PDB entry 6DBR | electron microscopy, 4.00 A resolution | chains D and H of the 8 polymer chains in the assembly

Chain D:
Protein: Recombination activating gene 2
From: Danio rerio
UniProt: Q1RLW7 (Q1RLW7_DANRE); numbering as in UniProt (aligned over 1-530)
Amino-acid sequence (533 residues; row label = number of the first residue in the row; numbers below 1 keep their minus sign (Gly-2 is residue -2)):
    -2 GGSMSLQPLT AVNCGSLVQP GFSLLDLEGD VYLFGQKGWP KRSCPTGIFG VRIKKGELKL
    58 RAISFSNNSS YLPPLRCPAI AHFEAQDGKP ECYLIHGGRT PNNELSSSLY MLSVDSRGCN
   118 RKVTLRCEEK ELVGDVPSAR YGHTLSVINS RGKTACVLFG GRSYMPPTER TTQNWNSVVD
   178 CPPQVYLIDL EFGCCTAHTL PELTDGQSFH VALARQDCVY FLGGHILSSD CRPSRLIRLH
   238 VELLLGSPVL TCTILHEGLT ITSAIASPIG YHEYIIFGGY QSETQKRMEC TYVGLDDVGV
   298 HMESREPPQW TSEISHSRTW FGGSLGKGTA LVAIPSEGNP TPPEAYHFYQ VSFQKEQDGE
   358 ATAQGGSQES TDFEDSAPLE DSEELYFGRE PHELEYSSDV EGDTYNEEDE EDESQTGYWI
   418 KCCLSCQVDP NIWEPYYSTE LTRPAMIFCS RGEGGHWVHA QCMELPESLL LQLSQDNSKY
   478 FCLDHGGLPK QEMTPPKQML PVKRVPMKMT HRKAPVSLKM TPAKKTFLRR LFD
Disordered / not traced: -2 to 0, 352-530
Differences from the reference sequence: expression tag (-2 to 0)
Covalent attachments: covalent link Arg232-Ile234

Chain H:
Molecule: Reverse strand of melted RSS substrate DNA
Sequence (34 nucleotides; row label = number of the first residue in the row):
     1 TGGAGTACTA CCACTGTGTA AGACAGGCCA GATC

How chain D and chain H interact:
Residue-residue contacts (7):
  Lys38(D) - DG22(H)  salt bridge to the phosphate
  Lys38(D) - DA23(H)  phosphate contact
  Arg39(D) - DA23(H)  hydrogen bond to the phosphate
  Arg39(D) - DC24(H)  salt bridge to the phosphate
  Ser40(D) - DA23(H)  phosphate contact
  Arg118(D) - DA32(H)  hydrogen bond to the phosphate
  Arg118(D) - DT33(H)  salt bridge to the phosphate
Also at the interface, not in a pair above, chain D (7 interface residues in all): Lys51, Asn117, Pro340
Also at the interface, not in a pair above, chain H (7 interface residues in all): DA21, DG31

Overview:
The chain D/chain H interface involves 7 residues from each chain; the contacts include 2 hydrogen bonds and 3
salt bridges. Polar pairs include Arg39(D)-DA23(H), Arg118(D)-DA32(H) and Lys38(D)-DG22(H).
Here chain D is Recombination activating gene 2 (Danio rerio) and chain H is Reverse strand of melted RSS
substrate DNA. Entry 6DBR (Cryo-EM structure of RAG in complex with one melted RSS and one unmelted RSS) was
determined by electron microscopy, deposited together with 6DBI, 6DBJ, 6DBL, 6DBO, 6DBQ, 6DBT and 4 further
entries.
